PDB entry 8SAQ | electron microscopy, 3.90 A resolution | chains M and N of the 12 polymer chains in the assembly

# Chain M
Protein: DH270.6 variable heavy chain
Organism: Homo sapiens
Sequence (127 residues; each row starts with the number of its first residue):
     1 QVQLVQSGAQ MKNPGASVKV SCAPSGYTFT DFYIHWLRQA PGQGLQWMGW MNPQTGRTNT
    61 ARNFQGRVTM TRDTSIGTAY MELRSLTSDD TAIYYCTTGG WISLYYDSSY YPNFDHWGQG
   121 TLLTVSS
Disordered / not traced: 127
Cystine bridges: Cys22-Cys96

# Chain N
Protein: DH270.6 variable light chain
Organism: Homo sapiens
Sequence (110 residues; each row starts with the number of its first residue):
   231 QSALTQPASV SGSPGQSITI SCTGTKYDVG SHDLVSWYQQ YPGKVPKYMI YEVNKRPSGV
   291 SNRFSGSKSG NTASLTISGL RAEDEADYYC CSFGGSATVV CGGGTKVTVL
Disordered / not traced: 231
Cystine bridges: Cys252-Cys320

# Interface between chain M and chain N
Contacting residue pairs - 34 pairs, chain M then chain N:
  Leu37(M) with Cys331(N), hydrophobic
  Gln39(M) with Gln270(N), hydrogen bond
  Gly44(M) with Tyr319(N)
  Leu45(M) with Tyr319(N); Cys331(N); Gly332(N)
  Gln46(M) with Ser232(N)
  Trp47(M) with Thr328(N); Val329(N); Cys331(N)
  Trp50(M) with Ala327(N), hydrogen bond (side chain-backbone)
  Asn59(M) with Ala327(N)
  Tyr95(M) with Lys274(N); Val275(N); Pro276(N)
  Tyr110(M) with Phe323(N), hydrophobic; Val329(N)
  Tyr111(M) with Leu264(N), hydrophobic
  Pro112(M) with Leu264(N); Ser266(N), hydrogen bond (backbone-side chain); Tyr268(N), hydrogen bond (backbone-side chain); Ser322(N); Phe323(N); Val329(N), hydrophobic
  Asn113(M) with Tyr268(N), hydrogen bond (backbone-side chain); Tyr278(N), hydrogen bond; Tyr281(N)
  Phe114(M) with Tyr268(N); Val329(N), hydrophobic
  Trp117(M) with Tyr268(N), hydrophobic; Pro276(N), hydrogen bond (side chain-backbone); Lys277(N)
  Gly118(M) with Val275(N)
  Gln119(M) with Val275(N)
Other interface residues (no listed pair), chain M (22 interface residues in all): His35, Gln43, Ala61, Asp115, Gly120
Other interface residues (no listed pair), chain N (20 interface residues in all): Gly333

# Summary
22 residues of chain M and 20 residues of chain N are in contact, with 7 hydrogen bonds. Polar pairs include
Gln39(M)-Gln270(N), Trp50(M)-Ala327(N) and Pro112(M)-Ser266(N).
Here chain M is DH270.6 variable heavy chain and chain N is DH270.6 variable light chain, both from Homo
sapiens. Entry 8SAQ (CryoEM structure of DH270.6-CH848.0526.25) was determined by electron microscopy together
with 8SAL, 8SAN, 8SAR, 8SAS, 8SAT, 8SAU and 9 further entries from the same study.
